5U8Q - chains H and L of the 4 polymer chains in the assembly; structure by X-ray diffraction, 3.27 A resolution.

== Chain H ==
Name: Fv 24-60 heavy chain
Organism: Mus musculus
Sequence (126 residues; row label = number of the first residue in the row; numbers below 1 keep their minus sign (Gly-1 is residue -1)):
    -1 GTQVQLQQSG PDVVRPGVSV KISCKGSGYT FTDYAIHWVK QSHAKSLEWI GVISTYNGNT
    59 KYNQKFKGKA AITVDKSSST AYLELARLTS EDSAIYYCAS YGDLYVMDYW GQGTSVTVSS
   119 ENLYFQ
Not modelled in the structure: -1 to 0, 119-124
Disulfides: Cys22-Cys96

== Chain L ==
Name: Fv 24-60 light chain
Organism: Mus musculus
Sequence (108 residues; row label = number of the first residue in the row; numbering starts at 0):
     0 GDIVLTQSPA TLSVTPGDSV SLSCRASQTI SNNLHWYQQK SHESPRLLIK YASQSISGIP
    60 SRFSGSGSGT DFTLSINSVE TEDFGMYFCQ QSNSWPRTFG AGTKLELK
Not modelled in the structure: 0
Disulfides: Cys23-Cys88

== How chain H and chain L interact ==
Contacting residue pairs (33):
  Gln39(H) - Gln38(L)  hydrogen bond
  Ala42(H) - Phe87(L)
  Lys43(H) - Phe87(L)
  Lys43(H) - Gly99(L)
  Lys43(H) - Ala100(L)
  Leu45(H) - Phe87(L)  hydrophobic
  Leu45(H) - Phe98(L)
  Trp47(H) - Trp94(L)  hydrophobic
  Trp47(H) - Pro95(L)  hydrophobic
  Trp47(H) - Arg96(L)
  Lys59(H) - Trp94(L)
  Asn61(H) - Pro95(L)
  Tyr95(H) - Gln38(L)
  Tyr95(H) - Glu42(L)  hydrogen bond (side chain-backbone)
  Tyr95(H) - Ser43(L)
  Asp101(H) - Tyr50(L)
  Leu102(H) - Arg96(L)  hydrogen bond (backbone-side chain)
  Tyr103(H) - His34(L)
  Tyr103(H) - Tyr50(L)
  Tyr103(H) - Gln89(L)  hydrogen bond (backbone-side chain)
  Tyr103(H) - Ser91(L)  hydrogen bond (backbone-side chain)
  Val104(H) - His34(L)
  Val104(H) - Tyr36(L)
  Val104(H) - Lys49(L)
  Met105(H) - Tyr36(L)  hydrogen bond (backbone-side chain)
  Met105(H) - Gln89(L)
  Met105(H) - Phe98(L)  hydrophobic
  Asp106(H) - Leu46(L)
  Trp108(H) - Tyr36(L)
  Trp108(H) - Ser43(L)
  Trp108(H) - Pro44(L)
  Trp108(H) - Phe98(L)  hydrophobic
  Gly109(H) - Ser43(L)
Interface residues without a listed pair, chain H (19 interface residues in all): Val37, Val50, Gln110
Interface residues without a listed pair, chain L (21 interface residues in all): Asn32, Met85, Gly101

== Overview ==
The interface between chain H and chain L involves 19 residues on one side and 21 on the other, with 6
hydrogen bonds. Among the polar pairs are Gln39(H)-Gln38(L), Tyr95(H)-Glu42(L) and Leu102(H)-Arg96(L).
Chain H is Fv 24-60 heavy chain and chain L is Fv 24-60 light chain, both from Mus musculus; the structure,
Structure of the ectodomain of the human Type 1 insulin-like growth factor receptor in complex with ..., was
determined by X-ray diffraction.
